5L36 - chains B and A; structure by X-ray diffraction, 3.10 A resolution.

[Chain B]
Protein: Tumor necrosis factor receptor superfamily member 6B
Organism: Homo sapiens
UniProtKB: O95407 (TNF6B_HUMAN); numbering as in UniProt (aligned over 30-195)
Chain sequence (174 residues; row label = number of the first residue in the row):
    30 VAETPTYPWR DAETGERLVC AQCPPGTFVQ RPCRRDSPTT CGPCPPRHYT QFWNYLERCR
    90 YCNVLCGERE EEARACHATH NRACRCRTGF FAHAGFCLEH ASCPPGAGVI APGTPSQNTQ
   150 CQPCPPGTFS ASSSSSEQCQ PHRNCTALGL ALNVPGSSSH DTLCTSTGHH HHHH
Not modelled in the structure: 30-32, 175-182, 194-203
Disulfide bonds: Cys49-Cys62, Cys52-Cys70, Cys73-Cys88, Cys91-Cys105, Cys95-Cys113, Cys115-Cys126, Cys132-Cys150, Cys153-Cys168, Cys174-Cys193
Differences from the reference sequence: expression tag (196-203)
Swiss-Prot annotation at these positions:
  - glycosylation: Asn173 (N-linked (GlcNAc...) asparagine)

[Chain A]
Protein: Tumor necrosis factor ligand superfamily member 6
Organism: Homo sapiens
UniProtKB: P48023 (TNFL6_HUMAN); residues 130-281 here = UniProt positions 130-281
Chain sequence (153 residues; each row starts with the number of its first residue):
   129 MQIGHPSPPP EKKELRKVAH LTGKSNSRSM PLEWEHELGL ALLSGVKYKK GGLVINETGL
   189 YFVYSKVYFR GQSCNNLPLS HKVYMRNSKY PQDLVMMEGK MMSYCTTGQM WARSSYLGAV
   249 FNLTSADHLY VNVSELSLVN FEESQTFFGL YKL
Not modelled in the structure: 129-142, 154
Disulfide bonds: Cys202-Cys233
Differences from the reference sequence: initiating methionine (129); conflict His164 (Asp in P48023), Glu165 (Thr in P48023), Leu166 (Tyr in P48023), Leu168 (Ile in P48023), Ala169 (Val in P48023)
Swiss-Prot annotation at these positions:
  - glycosylation (N-linked (GlcNAc...) asparagine): Asn184, Asn250, Asn260
  - natural variant: Cys202 (C202S: In ALPS1B)
  - mutagenesis: Pro206 (P206D/F/R: Lowers binding to TNFRSF6 and reduces cytotoxicity more than 100-fold), Tyr218 (Y218F/R: Lowers binding to TNFRSF6 and abolishes cytotoxicity), Phe275 (F275L: Abolishes binding to TNRFSF6 and cytotoxicity)

[Chain B / chain A interface]
Residue-residue contacts - 17 pairs, chain B then chain A:
  Tyr78(B) - Tyr218(A)
  Gln80(B) - Tyr218(A)  hydrogen bond (backbone-side chain)
  Phe81(B) - Tyr218(A)
  Phe81(B) - Pro219(A)  hydrophobic
  Asn83(B) - Lys217(A)
  Asn83(B) - Tyr218(A)
  Tyr84(B) - Ser216(A)
  Tyr84(B) - Lys217(A)  hydrogen bond (backbone-backbone)
  Leu85(B) - Lys217(A)
  Leu85(B) - Tyr218(A)  hydrophobic
  Glu86(B) - Lys217(A)
  Arg89(B) - Tyr218(A)
  Arg89(B) - Gln220(A)
  Arg89(B) - Asp221(A)  hydrogen bond (side chain-backbone)
  Arg89(B) - Leu222(A)
  Ala123(B) - Met230(A)  hydrophobic
  Phe125(B) - Met230(A)  hydrophobic
Interface residues without a listed pair, chain B (12 interface residues in all): Thr79, Trp82

[In short]
12 residues of chain B face 8 of chain A across their interface; the contacts include 3 hydrogen bonds. Polar
contacts include Gln80(B)-Tyr218(A), Arg89(B)-Asp221(A) and Tyr84(B)-Lys217(A). UniProt lists 3 mutagenesis
sites on chain A.
Chain B is Tumor necrosis factor receptor superfamily member 6B and chain A is Tumor necrosis factor ligand
superfamily member 6, both from Homo sapiens; the structure, Crystal Structure of a human FasL mutant in
complex with human DcR3, was determined by X-ray diffraction, deposited together with 5L19 and 4MSV.
